Entry 8OTW (electron microscopy, 3.68 A resolution); this record covers chains B and A.

# Chain B (and A)
Protein: Sperm-specific sodium proton exchanger
Organism: Strongylocentrotus purpuratus
Notes: chain A of this document is another copy of the same molecule, construct and numbering; everything in this record applies to it too
UniProt: A3RL54 (A3RL54_STRPU); residue numbers follow UniProt; this construct covers 1-1325
Chain sequence (1331 residues; row label = number of the first residue in the row):
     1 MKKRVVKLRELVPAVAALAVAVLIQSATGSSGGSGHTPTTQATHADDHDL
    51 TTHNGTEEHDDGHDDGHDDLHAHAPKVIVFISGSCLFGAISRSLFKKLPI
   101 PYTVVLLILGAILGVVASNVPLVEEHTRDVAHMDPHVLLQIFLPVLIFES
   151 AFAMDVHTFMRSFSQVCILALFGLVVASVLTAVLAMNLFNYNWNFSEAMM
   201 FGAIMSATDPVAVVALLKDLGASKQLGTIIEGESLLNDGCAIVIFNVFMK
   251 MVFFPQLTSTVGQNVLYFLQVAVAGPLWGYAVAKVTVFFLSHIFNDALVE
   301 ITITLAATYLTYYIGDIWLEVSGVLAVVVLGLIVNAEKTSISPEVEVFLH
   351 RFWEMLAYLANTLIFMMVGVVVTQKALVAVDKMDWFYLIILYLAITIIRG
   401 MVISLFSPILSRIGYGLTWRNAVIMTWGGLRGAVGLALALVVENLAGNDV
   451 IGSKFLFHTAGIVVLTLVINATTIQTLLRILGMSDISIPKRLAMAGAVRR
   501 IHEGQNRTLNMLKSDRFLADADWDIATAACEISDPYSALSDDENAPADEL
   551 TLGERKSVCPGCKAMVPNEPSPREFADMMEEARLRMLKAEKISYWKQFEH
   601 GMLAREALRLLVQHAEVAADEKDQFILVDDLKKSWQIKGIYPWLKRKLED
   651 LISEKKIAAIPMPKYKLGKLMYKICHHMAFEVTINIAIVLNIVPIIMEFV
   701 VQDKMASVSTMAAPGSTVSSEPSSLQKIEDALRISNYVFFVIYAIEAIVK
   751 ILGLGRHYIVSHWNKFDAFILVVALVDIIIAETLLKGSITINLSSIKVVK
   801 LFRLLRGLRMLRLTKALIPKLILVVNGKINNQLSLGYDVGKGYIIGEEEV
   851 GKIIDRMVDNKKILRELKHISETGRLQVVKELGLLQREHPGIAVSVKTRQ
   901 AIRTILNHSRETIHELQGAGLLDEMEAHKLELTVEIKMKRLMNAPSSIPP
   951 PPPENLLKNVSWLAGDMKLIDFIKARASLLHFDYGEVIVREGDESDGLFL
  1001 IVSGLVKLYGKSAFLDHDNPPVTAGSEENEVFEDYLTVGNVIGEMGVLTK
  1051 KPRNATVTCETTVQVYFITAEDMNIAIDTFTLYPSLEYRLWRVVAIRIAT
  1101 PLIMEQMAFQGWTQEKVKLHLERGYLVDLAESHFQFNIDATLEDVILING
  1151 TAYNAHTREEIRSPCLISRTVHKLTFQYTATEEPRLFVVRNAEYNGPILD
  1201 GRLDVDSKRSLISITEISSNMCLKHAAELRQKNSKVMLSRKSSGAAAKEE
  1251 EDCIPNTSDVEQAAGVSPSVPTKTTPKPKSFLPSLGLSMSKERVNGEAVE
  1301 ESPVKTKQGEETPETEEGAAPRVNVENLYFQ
Unresolved in the structure: 1-70, 539-572, 705-722, 956-1331 (chain A: 1-70, 539-572, 655-812, 952-1331)
Differences from the reference sequence: expression tag (1326-1331)
Ligand contacts: palmitoyl-linoleoyl phosphatidylcholine (CPL; 1-palmitoyl-2-linoleoyl-sn-glycero-3-phosphocholine): Cys-240, Val-247, Met-251, Gln-256, Leu-257, Thr-258, Ser-259, Gln-263, Asn-264, Tyr-267, Phe-268, Gln-270, Val-271, Leu-325
Curated features (UniProtKB/Swiss-Prot):
  - region: Arg-605 to Asp-620 (Interacts with the transport core domain)
  - motif: Asn-237, Asp-238 (Essential for sodium:proton exchange)
  - binding site (a 1,2-diacylglycero-3-phosphate): His-73
  - binding site (3',5'-cyclic AMP): Gly-1043, Met-1045, Gly-1046, Arg-1053, Asn-1054
  - binding site (3',5'-cyclic GMP): Gly-1043, Glu-1044, Met-1045, Arg-1053, Asn-1054
  - site: Arg-803 (Contributes one equivalent gating charge)
  - mutagenesis: Asp-238 (D238A: Abolishes sodium:proton antiporter activity), Arg-399 (R399A: Does not affect the production of voltage-gated currents. Abolishes sodium:proton antiporter activity), Arg-803 (R803Q: Alters the half-maximal activation voltage of gating current. Shifts the activation of the transporter to more negative voltages), Arg-1053 (R1053Q: Abolishes cAMP-induced shift of half-maximal activation voltage of gating current)
From the paper describing this entry:
  - mutagenesis - R399A: abolished catalytic activity (citing earlier work)

# How chain B and chain A interact
Pairs across the interface - 95 pairs, chain B then chain A:
  His-71(B) / Asp-134(A)  hydrogen bond (backbone-side chain)
  Ala-72(B) / Asp-134(A)  hydrogen bond (backbone-side chain)
  Ala-72(B) / His-136(A)  hydrogen bond (backbone-side chain)
  Ala-72(B) / Val-137(A)
  Val-79(B) / Leu-310(A)  hydrophobic
  Ser-82(B) / Leu-310(A)
  Cys-85(B) / Thr-302(A)
  Cys-85(B) / Ala-306(A)  hydrophobic
  Leu-86(B) / Ala-306(A)  hydrophobic
  Ala-89(B) / Val-299(A)  hydrophobic
  Arg-92(B) / Asp-296(A)  salt bridge
  Ser-93(B) / Ile-293(A)
  His-126(B) / Trp-318(A)
  His-136(B) / His-71(A)
  His-136(B) / His-73(A)
  Asp-296(B) / Arg-92(A)  salt bridge
  Ala-297(B) / Arg-351(A)
  Leu-298(B) / Arg-351(A)
  Leu-298(B) / Glu-354(A)
  Val-299(B) / Ala-89(A)  hydrophobic
  Val-299(B) / Arg-92(A)
  Thr-302(B) / Cys-85(A)  hydrogen bond
  Leu-310(B) / Ser-82(A)
  Tyr-313(B) / Pro-75(A)
  Tyr-313(B) / Lys-76(A)
  Tyr-313(B) / Ile-78(A)  hydrophobic
  Ile-317(B) / Ala-74(A)  hydrophobic
  Phe-348(B) / Phe-348(A)  hydrophobic
  Phe-348(B) / Arg-351(A)
  Phe-348(B) / Phe-352(A)
  Arg-351(B) / Ala-297(A)
  Arg-351(B) / Leu-298(A)
  Arg-351(B) / Phe-348(A)
  Phe-352(B) / Phe-348(A)
  Met-355(B) / Leu-298(A)  hydrophobic
  Met-355(B) / Phe-348(A)  hydrophobic
  Tyr-358(B) / Thr-302(A)
  Lys-490(B) / Asp-923(A)  salt bridge
  Met-494(B) / Glu-926(A)
  Arg-500(B) / Leu-916(A)
  Ile-501(B) / Ile-913(A)  hydrophobic
  Gln-505(B) / Ile-905(A)
  Gln-505(B) / Ser-909(A)  hydrogen bond
  Arg-507(B) / His-908(A)
  Thr-508(B) / Ile-905(A)
  Thr-508(B) / His-908(A)  hydrogen bond
  Leu-512(B) / Thr-904(A)
  Phe-517(B) / Lys-841(A)
  Phe-517(B) / Lys-897(A)  hydrogen bond (backbone-side chain)
  Leu-518(B) / Lys-897(A)
  Asp-520(B) / Val-894(A)
  Ala-521(B) / Lys-897(A)
  Ala-521(B) / Thr-898(A)
  Asp-522(B) / Val-894(A)
  Asp-522(B) / Thr-898(A)  hydrogen bond (backbone-side chain)
  Ile-525(B) / Thr-898(A)
  Ile-525(B) / Ile-902(A)
  Ala-529(B) / Ile-902(A)  hydrophobic
  Ala-529(B) / Lys-937(A)
  Glu-531(B) / Leu-930(A)
  Ile-532(B) / Thr-933(A)
  Tyr-536(B) / Glu-926(A)  hydrogen bond
  Ile-592(B) / Gly-920(A)
  Glu-599(B) / Gly-918(A)
  Lys-841(B) / Phe-517(A)
  Ile-845(B) / Phe-517(A)  hydrophobic
  Glu-848(B) / Arg-516(A)  salt bridge
  Lys-897(B) / Phe-517(A)  hydrogen bond (side chain-backbone)
  Lys-897(B) / Leu-518(A)
  Lys-897(B) / Asp-520(A)  salt bridge
  Lys-897(B) / Ala-521(A)
  Thr-898(B) / Ala-521(A)
  Thr-898(B) / Asp-522(A)
  Thr-898(B) / Ile-525(A)
  Ile-902(B) / Ile-525(A)  hydrophobic
  Ile-905(B) / Thr-508(A)
  Ile-905(B) / Leu-509(A)
  His-908(B) / Thr-508(A)
  Ser-909(B) / Ile-501(A)
  Ser-909(B) / Gln-505(A)  hydrogen bond
  Thr-912(B) / Ile-501(A)
  Ile-913(B) / Ile-501(A)  hydrophobic
  Leu-916(B) / Arg-500(A)
  Gly-918(B) / Glu-599(A)
  Ala-919(B) / Ile-592(A)
  Gly-920(B) / Ile-592(A)
  Leu-922(B) / Met-494(A)  hydrophobic
  Leu-922(B) / Ala-497(A)  hydrophobic
  Glu-926(B) / Met-494(A)
  Glu-926(B) / Tyr-536(A)  hydrogen bond
  Leu-930(B) / Ile-532(A)  hydrophobic
  Thr-933(B) / Ile-532(A)
  Val-934(B) / Ile-532(A)  hydrophobic
  Lys-937(B) / Ala-529(A)  hydrogen bond (side chain-backbone)
  Lys-937(B) / Cys-530(A)
Interface residues without a listed pair, chain B (79 interface residues in all): His-73, Pro-75, Lys-76, Lys-96, Ile-301, Leu-305, Ala-306, Trp-318, Glu-354, Ala-528, Lys-596, Val-894, Ala-901, Thr-904
Interface residues without a listed pair, chain A (82 interface residues in all): Val-79, Leu-86, Ile-301, Tyr-313, Ile-317, Met-355, Tyr-358, Ala-493, Met-511, Leu-512, Ala-526, Ala-528, Glu-531, Gln-900, Thr-912, Ala-919, Leu-922, Lys-929

# In short
79 residues of chain B and 82 residues of chain A are in contact; the contacts include 13 hydrogen bonds and 5
salt bridges. Among the polar pairs are Arg-92(B)/Asp-296(A), Lys-490(B)/Asp-923(A) and Glu-848(B)/Arg-516(A).
Chain B binds palmitoyl-linoleoyl phosphatidylcholine. The paper reports that R399A of chain B abolishes
catalytic activity.
Both chains are Sperm-specific sodium proton exchanger (Strongylocentrotus purpuratus). Entry 8OTW (Cryo-EM
structure of Strongylocentrotus purpuratus SLC9C1 in presence of cAMP) was determined by electron microscopy
(same publication as 8OTQ and 8OTX).
